Entry 4EU2 (X-ray diffraction, 2.51 A resolution); this record covers chains P and Q of the 28 polymer chains in the assembly.

# Chain P
Molecule: Proteasome component Y7
From: Saccharomyces cerevisiae
Notes: EC 3.4.25.1
UniProtKB: P23639 (PSA2_YEAST); residues 1-250 here = UniProt positions 1-250
Chain sequence (250 residues; each row starts with the number of its first residue):
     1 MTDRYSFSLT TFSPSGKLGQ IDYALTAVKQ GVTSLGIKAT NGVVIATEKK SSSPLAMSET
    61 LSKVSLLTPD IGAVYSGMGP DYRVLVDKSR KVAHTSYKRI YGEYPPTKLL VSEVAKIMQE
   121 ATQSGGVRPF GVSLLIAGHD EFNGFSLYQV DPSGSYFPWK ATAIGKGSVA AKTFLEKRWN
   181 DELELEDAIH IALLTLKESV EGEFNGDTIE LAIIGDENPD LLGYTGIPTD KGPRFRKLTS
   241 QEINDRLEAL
Not modelled in the structure: 250

# Chain Q
Molecule: Proteasome component Y13
From: Saccharomyces cerevisiae
Notes: EC 3.4.25.1
UniProtKB: P23638 (PSA4_YEAST); residues 2-245 here = UniProt positions 2-245
Chain sequence (244 residues; each row starts with the number of its first residue):
     2 GSRRYDSRTT IFSPEGRLYQ VEYALESISH AGTAIGIMAS DGIVLAAERK VTSTLLEQDT
    62 STEKLYKLND KIAVAVAGLT ADAEILINTA RIHAQNYLKT YNEDIPVEIL VRRLSDIKQG
   122 YTQHGGLRPF GVSFIYAGYD DRYGYQLYTS NPSGNYTGWK AISVGANTSA AQTLLQMDYK
   182 DDMKVDDAIE LALKTLSKTT DSSALTYDRL EFATIRKGAN DGEVYQKIFK PQEIKDILVK
   242 TGIT

# Interface between chain P and chain Q
Contacting residue pairs - 66 pairs, chain P then chain Q:
  Arg4(P) - Ser3(Q)
  Tyr5(P) - Ser3(Q)
  Tyr5(P) - Tyr6(Q)
  Ser6(P) - Gly126(Q)
  Ser6(P) - Leu128(Q)
  Phe7(P) - Ser3(Q)
  Phe7(P) - Tyr6(Q)
  Phe7(P) - Asp7(Q)
  Phe7(P) - Gly127(Q)
  Ser8(P) - Ser8(Q)
  Ser8(P) - Gly127(Q)  hydrogen bond (backbone-backbone)
  Ser8(P) - Leu128(Q)
  Ser8(P) - Arg129(Q)
  Thr10(P) - Arg129(Q)
  Thr11(P) - Ser8(Q)
  Thr11(P) - Thr10(Q)
  Thr11(P) - Gln21(Q)
  Phe12(P) - Gln21(Q)  hydrogen bond (backbone-side chain)
  Phe12(P) - Tyr24(Q)
  Phe12(P) - Ala25(Q)  hydrophobic
  Phe12(P) - Ser28(Q)
  Phe12(P) - Pro130(Q)
  Phe12(P) - Gly132(Q)
  Ser13(P) - Tyr24(Q)
  Pro14(P) - Tyr24(Q)  hydrophobic
  Pro14(P) - Glu27(Q)
  Ser15(P) - Glu27(Q)
  Ser15(P) - His31(Q)  hydrogen bond (backbone-side chain)
  Gly16(P) - Tyr24(Q)
  Gly16(P) - Glu27(Q)
  Gly16(P) - Ser28(Q)  hydrogen bond (backbone-side chain)
  Leu18(P) - Leu80(Q)  hydrophobic
  Lys38(P) - Glu58(Q)  salt bridge
  Gln119(P) - Ala82(Q)
  Gln119(P) - Asp83(Q)
  Gln119(P) - Ile86(Q)
  Gln119(P) - Arg129(Q)
  Thr122(P) - Arg129(Q)  hydrogen bond (backbone-side chain)
  Gln123(P) - Tyr122(Q)
  Gln123(P) - Leu128(Q)
  Gln123(P) - Arg129(Q)  hydrogen bond (side chain-backbone)
  Gln123(P) - Pro130(Q)
  Gln123(P) - Phe131(Q)
  Gly125(P) - Leu128(Q)
  Tyr148(P) - Thr61(Q)
  Ser153(P) - Ala82(Q)
  Gly154(P) - Ala82(Q)
  Tyr156(P) - Glu85(Q)  hydrogen bond
  Phe157(P) - Leu57(Q)  hydrophobic
  Pro158(P) - Leu57(Q)
  Pro158(P) - Glu58(Q)  hydrogen bond (backbone-backbone)
  Pro158(P) - Thr61(Q)
  Pro158(P) - Ser62(Q)
  Trp159(P) - Ser54(Q)
  Trp159(P) - Leu56(Q)
  Trp159(P) - Leu57(Q)
  Trp159(P) - Glu58(Q)
  Lys160(P) - Thr55(Q)  hydrogen bond (side chain-backbone)
  Lys160(P) - Leu56(Q)  hydrogen bond (backbone-backbone)
  Lys160(P) - Leu57(Q)
  Lys160(P) - Glu58(Q)  hydrogen bond (backbone-side chain)
  Ala161(P) - Leu56(Q)
  Glu176(P) - Ser54(Q)
  Glu176(P) - Thr55(Q)  hydrogen bond
  Glu176(P) - Leu56(Q)
  Trp179(P) - Leu56(Q)  hydrophobic
Also at the interface, not in a pair above, chain P (35 interface residues in all): Ser112, Lys116, Ser124, Ser155, Lys172, Leu175
Also at the interface, not in a pair above, chain Q (32 interface residues in all): Thr81

# Summary
35 residues of chain P face 32 of chain Q across their interface, with 12 hydrogen bonds and 1 salt bridge.
Among the polar pairs are Lys38(P)-Glu58(Q), Phe12(P)-Gln21(Q) and Ser15(P)-His31(Q).
Chain P is Proteasome component Y7 and chain Q is Proteasome component Y13, both from Saccharomyces
cerevisiae; the structure, Crystal structure of 20s proteasome with novel inhibitor K-7174, was determined by
X-ray diffraction.
